PDB entry 7PQH | electron microscopy, 3.87 A resolution | chains A and I of the 12 polymer chains in the assembly

Chain A:
Name: Target of rapamycin complex 1 subunit KOG1
Source organism: Saccharomyces cerevisiae
Reference sequence: P38873 (KOG1_YEAST); numbering as in UniProt (aligned over 1-1557)
Sequence (1608 residues; each row starts with the number of its first residue):
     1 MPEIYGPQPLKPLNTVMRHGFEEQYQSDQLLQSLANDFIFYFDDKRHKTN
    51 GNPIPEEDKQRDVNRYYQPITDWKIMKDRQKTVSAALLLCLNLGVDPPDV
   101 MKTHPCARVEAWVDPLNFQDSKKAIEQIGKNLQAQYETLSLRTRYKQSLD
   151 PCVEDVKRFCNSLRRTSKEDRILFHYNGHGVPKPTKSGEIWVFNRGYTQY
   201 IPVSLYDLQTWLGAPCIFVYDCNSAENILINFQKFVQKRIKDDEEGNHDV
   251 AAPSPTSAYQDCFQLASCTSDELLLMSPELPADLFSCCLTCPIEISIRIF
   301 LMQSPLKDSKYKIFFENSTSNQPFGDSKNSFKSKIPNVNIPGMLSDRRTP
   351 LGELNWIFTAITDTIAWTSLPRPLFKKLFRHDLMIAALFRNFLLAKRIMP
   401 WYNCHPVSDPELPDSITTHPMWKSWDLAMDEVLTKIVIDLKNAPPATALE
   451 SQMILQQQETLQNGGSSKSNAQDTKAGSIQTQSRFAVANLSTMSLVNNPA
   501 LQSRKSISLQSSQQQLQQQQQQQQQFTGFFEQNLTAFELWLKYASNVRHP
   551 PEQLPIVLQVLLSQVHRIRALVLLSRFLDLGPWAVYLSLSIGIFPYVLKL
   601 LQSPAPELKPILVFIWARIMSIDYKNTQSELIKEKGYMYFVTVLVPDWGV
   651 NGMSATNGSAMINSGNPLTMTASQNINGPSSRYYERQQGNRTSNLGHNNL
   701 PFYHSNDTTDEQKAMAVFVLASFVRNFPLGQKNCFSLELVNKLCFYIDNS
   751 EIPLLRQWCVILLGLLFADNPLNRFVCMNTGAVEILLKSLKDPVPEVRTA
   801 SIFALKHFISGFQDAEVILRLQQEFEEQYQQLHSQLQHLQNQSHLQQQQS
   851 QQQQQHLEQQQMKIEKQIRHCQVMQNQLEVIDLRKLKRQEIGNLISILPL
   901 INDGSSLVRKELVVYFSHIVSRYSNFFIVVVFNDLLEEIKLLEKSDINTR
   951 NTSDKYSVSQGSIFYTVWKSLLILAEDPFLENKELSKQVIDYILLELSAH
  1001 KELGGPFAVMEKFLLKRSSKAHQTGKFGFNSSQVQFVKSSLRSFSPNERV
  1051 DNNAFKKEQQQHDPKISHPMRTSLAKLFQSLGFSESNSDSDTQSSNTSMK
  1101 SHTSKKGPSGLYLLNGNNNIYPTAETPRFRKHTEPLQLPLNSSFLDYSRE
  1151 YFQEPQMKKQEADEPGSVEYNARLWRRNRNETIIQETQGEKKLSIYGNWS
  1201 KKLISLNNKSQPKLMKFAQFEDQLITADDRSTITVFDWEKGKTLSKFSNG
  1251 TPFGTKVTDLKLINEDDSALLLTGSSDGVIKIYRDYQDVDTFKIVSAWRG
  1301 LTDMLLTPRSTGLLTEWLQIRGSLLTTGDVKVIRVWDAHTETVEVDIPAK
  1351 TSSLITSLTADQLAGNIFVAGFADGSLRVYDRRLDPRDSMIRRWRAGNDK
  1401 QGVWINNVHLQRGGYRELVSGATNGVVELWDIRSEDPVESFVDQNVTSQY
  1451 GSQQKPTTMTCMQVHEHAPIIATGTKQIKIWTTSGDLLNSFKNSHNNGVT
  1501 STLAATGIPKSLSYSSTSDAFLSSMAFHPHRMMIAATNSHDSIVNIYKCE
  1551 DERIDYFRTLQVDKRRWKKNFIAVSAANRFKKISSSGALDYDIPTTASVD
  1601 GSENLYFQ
Unresolved in the structure: 1-38, 313-332, 443-525, 647-707, 941-958, 1017-1068, 1087-1094, 1111-1131, 1443-1458, 1495-1519, 1552-1608
Disulfides: Cys216-Cys262
What the authors report for this chain:
  - mutagenesis - R884D: decreased localization
  - mutagenesis - L762P, L766P, C777R, I802N, A804E, L900P, L912Q: decreased growth

Chain I:
Name: Target of rapamycin complex subunit LST8
Source organism: Saccharomyces cerevisiae
Reference sequence: P41318 (LST8_YEAST); residues 1-303 here = UniProt positions 1-303
Sequence (303 residues; each row starts with the number of its first residue):
     1 MSVILVSAGYDHTIRFWEALTGVCSRTIQHSDSQVNRLEITNDKKLLATA
    51 GHQNVRLYDIRTTNPNPVASFEGHRGNVTSVSFQQDNRWMVTSSEDGTIK
   101 VWDVRSPSIPRNYKHNAPVNEVVIHPNQGELISCDRDGNIRIWDLGENQC
   151 THQLTPEDDTSLQSLSMASDGSMLAAANTKGNCYVWEMPNHTDASHLKPV
   201 TKFRAHSTYITRILLSSDVKHLATCSADHTARVWSIDDDFKLETTLDGHQ
   251 RWVWDCAFSADSAYLVTASSDHYVRLWDLSTREIVRQYGGHHKGAVCVAL
   301 NDV
Unresolved in the structure: 1-2, 303
Curated features (UniProtKB/Swiss-Prot):
  - mutagenesis: Gly138 (G138D: In LST8-3; abolishes repression of RTG1-RTG3-dependent gene expression), Gly146 (G146E: In LST8-2; abolishes repression of RTG1-RTG3-dependent gene expression), Gly171 (G171E: In LST8-5; abolishes repression of RTG1-RTG3-dependent gene expression), Gly181 (G181E: In LST8-4; abolishes repression of RTG1-RTG3-dependent gene expression), Leu300 (L300S: In LST8-1; abolishes repression of RTG2- and RTG1-RTG3-dependent gene expression)
What the authors report for this chain:
  - mutagenesis - Q29A, H292A: decreased localization
  - mutagenesis - Q29A: increased growth in response to rapamycin

Chain A / chain I interface:
Residue-residue contacts - 14 pairs, chain A then chain I:
  Phe745(A) - Thr63(I)
  Asp748(A) - Asn64(I)
  Asn749(A) - Thr63(I)
  Asn779(A) - Ser31(I)
  Thr780(A) - Gln29(I)
  Gly781(A) - Gln29(I)
  Glu784(A) - Thr13(I)
  Glu784(A) - Arg15(I)  salt bridge
  Glu784(A) - His292(I)  salt bridge
  Ile785(A) - Thr27(I)
  Leu787(A) - His292(I)
  Lys788(A) - Thr27(I)  hydrogen bond
  Ser896(A) - His292(I)  hydrogen bond
  Arg1387(A) - Arg286(I)
Also at the interface, not in a pair above, chain A (13 interface residues in all): Ser1095
Also at the interface, not in a pair above, chain I (13 interface residues in all): His272, Tyr273, Ile284, Val285
Interface features reported in the paper:
  - pairs named by the authors: Gly781(A)-Gln29(I), Glu784(A)-His292(I), Ser896(A)-His292(I)

Summary:
The chain A/chain I interface involves 13 residues from each chain, with 2 hydrogen bonds and 2 salt bridges.
Polar pairs include Glu784(A)-Arg15(I), Glu784(A)-His292(I) and Lys788(A)-Thr27(I). The paper describes
contacts between Gly781(A) and Gln29(I), Glu784(A) and His292(I) and Ser896(A) and His292(I). From the paper:
L762P, L766P and C777R of chain A, among others, reduce growth; Q29A and H292A of chain I reduce localization;
10 substitutions were tested in all.
Here chain A is Target of rapamycin complex 1 subunit KOG1 and chain I is Target of rapamycin complex subunit
LST8, both from Saccharomyces cerevisiae. Entry 7PQH (Cryo-EM structure of Saccharomyces cerevisiae TOROID
(TORC1 Organized in Inhibited Domains)) was determined by electron microscopy.
